PDB entry 5H58 | X-ray diffraction, 3.99 A resolution | chains A and F of the 6 polymer chains in the assembly

[Chain A]
Protein: CprB
From: Streptomyces coelicolor A3(2)
UniProt: O66122 (O66122_STRCH); residues 1-215 here = UniProt positions 1-215
Amino-acid sequence (215 residues; numbered 1 to 215; the number before each row is that of its first residue):
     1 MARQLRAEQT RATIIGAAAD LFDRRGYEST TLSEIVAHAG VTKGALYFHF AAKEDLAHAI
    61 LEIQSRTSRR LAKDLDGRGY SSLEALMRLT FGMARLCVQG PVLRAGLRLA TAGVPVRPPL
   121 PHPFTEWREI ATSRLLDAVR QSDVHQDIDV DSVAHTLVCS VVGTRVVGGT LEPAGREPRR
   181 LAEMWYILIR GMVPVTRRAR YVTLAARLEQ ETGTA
Not modelled in the structure: 1-4, 113-114, 165-175, 212-215
From the paper describing this entry:
  - binding site for the 27-nt DNA strand: Thr31, Leu32, Ser33, Thr42, Lys43, Gly44, Tyr47, Phe48
  - binding site for the 27-nt DNA strand (chain F): Lys43, Tyr47
  - conformationally variable residues (helix shift): Gly44, Tyr47, Phe48
  - binding site for the 27-nt DNA strand: Arg6 (from molecular simulation)

[Chain F]
Molecule: 27-nt DNA strand
Sequence (27 nucleotides; numbered 1 to 27; the number before each row is that of its first residue):
     1 GAACTCAACA GACCGTGCCG CCTGCCT
Not modelled in the structure: 1-3, 26-27

[Interface between chain A and chain F]
Pairs across the interface - 11 pairs, chain A then chain F:
  Thr30(A) with DC18(F), phosphate contact
  Thr31(A) with DG17(F), phosphate contact; DC18(F), phosphate contact
  Leu32(A) with DC18(F), hydrogen bond to the phosphate; DC19(F), phosphate contact
  Ser33(A) with DT16(F), phosphate contact; DG17(F), hydrogen bond to the phosphate
  Tyr47(A) with DC19(F), hydrogen bond to the phosphate
  Ala52(A) with DC19(F), phosphate contact
  Lys53(A) with DC18(F), salt bridge to the phosphate; DC19(F), hydrogen bond to the phosphate
Other interface residues (no listed pair), chain A (8 interface residues in all): Ala51
Other interface residues (no listed pair), chain F (5 interface residues in all): DG20

[Summary]
8 residues of chain A and 5 residues of chain F are in contact; the contacts include 4 hydrogen bonds and 1
salt bridge. Polar contacts include Leu32(A)-DC18(F), Ser33(A)-DG17(F) and Tyr47(A)-DC19(F). From the paper: a
binding site for the 27-nt DNA strand at Thr31(A), Leu32(A) and Ser33(A) among others; a binding site for the
27-nt DNA strand (chain F) at Lys43(A) and Tyr47(A).
Chain A is CprB (Streptomyces coelicolor A3(2)) and chain F is a 27-nt DNA strand; the structure, Structural
and dynamics studies of the TetR family protein, CprB from Streptomyces coelicolor in complex with ..., was
determined by X-ray diffraction.
